PDB entry 8RAP | electron microscopy, 4.30 A resolution (low resolution: residue-level contacts below are approximate; hydrogen-bond / salt-bridge calls are withheld) | chains B and P of the 19 polymer chains in the assembly

Chain B:
Name: DNA-directed RNA polymerase II subunit RPB2
From: Saccharomyces cerevisiae
Notes: EC 2.7.7.6
UniProtKB: P08518 (RPB2_YEAST); numbering as in UniProt (aligned over 1-1224)
Chain sequence (1224 residues; each row starts with the number of its first residue):
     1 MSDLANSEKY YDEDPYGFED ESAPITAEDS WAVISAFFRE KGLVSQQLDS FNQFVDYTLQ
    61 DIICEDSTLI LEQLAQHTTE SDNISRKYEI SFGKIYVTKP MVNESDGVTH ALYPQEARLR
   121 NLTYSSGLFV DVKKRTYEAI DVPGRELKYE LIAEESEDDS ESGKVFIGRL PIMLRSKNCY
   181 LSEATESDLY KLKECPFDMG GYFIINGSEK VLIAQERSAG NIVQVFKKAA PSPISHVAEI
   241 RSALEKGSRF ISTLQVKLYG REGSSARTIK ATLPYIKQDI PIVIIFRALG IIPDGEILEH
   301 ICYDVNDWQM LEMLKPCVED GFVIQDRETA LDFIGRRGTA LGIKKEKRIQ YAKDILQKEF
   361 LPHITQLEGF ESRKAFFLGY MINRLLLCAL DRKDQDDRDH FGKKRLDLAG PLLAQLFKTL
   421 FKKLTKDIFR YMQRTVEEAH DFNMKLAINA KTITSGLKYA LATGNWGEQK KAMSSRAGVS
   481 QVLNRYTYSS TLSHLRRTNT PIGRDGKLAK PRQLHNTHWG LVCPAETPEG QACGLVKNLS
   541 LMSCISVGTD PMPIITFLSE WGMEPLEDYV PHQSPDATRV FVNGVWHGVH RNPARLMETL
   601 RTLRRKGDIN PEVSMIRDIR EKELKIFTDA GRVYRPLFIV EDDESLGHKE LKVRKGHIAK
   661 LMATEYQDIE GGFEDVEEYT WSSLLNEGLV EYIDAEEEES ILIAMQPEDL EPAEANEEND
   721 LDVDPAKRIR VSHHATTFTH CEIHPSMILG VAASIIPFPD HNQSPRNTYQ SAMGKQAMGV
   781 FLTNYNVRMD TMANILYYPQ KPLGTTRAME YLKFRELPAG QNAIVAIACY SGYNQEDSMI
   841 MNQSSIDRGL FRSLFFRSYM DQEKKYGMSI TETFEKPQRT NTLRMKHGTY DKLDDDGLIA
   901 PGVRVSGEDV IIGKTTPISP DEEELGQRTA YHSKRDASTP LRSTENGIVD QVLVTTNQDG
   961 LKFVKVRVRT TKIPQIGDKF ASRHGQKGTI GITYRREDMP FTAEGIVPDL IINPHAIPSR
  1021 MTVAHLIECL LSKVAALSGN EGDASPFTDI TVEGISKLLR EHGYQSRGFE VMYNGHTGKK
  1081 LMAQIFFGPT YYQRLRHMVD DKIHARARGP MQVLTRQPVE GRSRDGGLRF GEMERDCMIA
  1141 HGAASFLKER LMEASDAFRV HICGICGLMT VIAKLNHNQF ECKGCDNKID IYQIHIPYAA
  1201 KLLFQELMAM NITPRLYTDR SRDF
Disordered / not traced: 1-19, 71-89, 135-163, 438-445, 669-677, 713-723, 920-932, 1222-1224
Metal / ion sites: Zn2+: Cys-1163, Cys-1166, Cys-1182, Cys-1185

Chain P:
Molecule: 35-nt RNA strand
Sequence (35 nucleotides; row label = number of the first residue in the row):
     1 AGUCGUGCGU CUAAUAACCG GAGAGGGAAC CCACU
Disordered / not traced: 1, 11-19
Metal / ion sites: Mg2+: U35 (shared with 1 residue of chain A)

How chain B and chain P interact:
Residue-residue contacts (24; chain B residue first):
  Thr-463(B) with C30(P)
  Ala-477(B) with C30(P); C31(P)
  Gly-478(B) with C31(P)
  Gln-481(B) with C31(P); C32(P)
  Arg-504(B) with C32(P)
  Pro-528(B) with A33(P)
  Glu-529(B) with C34(P)
  Ala-772(B) with C34(P)
  Gln-776(B) with A33(P); C34(P)
  Arg-879(B) with A22(P); G23(P)
  Leu-883(B) with A24(P)
  Arg-884(B) with G25(P)
  Met-885(B) with A24(P)
  His-887(B) with A24(P)
  Lys-979(B) with C34(P)
  Lys-987(B) with C34(P); U35(P)
  His-1097(B) with A33(P); C34(P)
  Arg-1124(B) with G27(P)
Other interface residues (no listed pair), chain B (19 interface residues in all): Asn-499

Overview:
19 residues of chain B face 11 of chain P across their interface. The Zn2+ site is built by Cys-1163(B),
Cys-1166(B), Cys-1182(B) and Cys-1185(B).
Chain B is DNA-directed RNA polymerase II subunit RPB2 (Saccharomyces cerevisiae) and chain P is a 35-nt RNA
strand; the structure, Structure of Sen1-ADP.BeF3 bound RNA Polymerase II pre-termination complex, was
determined by electron microscopy together with 8RAM, 8RAN and 8RAO from the same study.
